5CLE - chains A and B of the 3 polymer chains in the assembly; structure by X-ray diffraction, 1.73 A resolution.

Chain A:
Molecule: AlkD
From: Bacillus cereus
Notes: EC 3.2.2.-
UniProtKB: R8GWR7 (R8GWR7_BACCE); residue numbers follow UniProt; this construct covers 1-237
Sequence (241 residues; row label = number of the first residue in the row; numbers below 1 keep their minus sign (Gly-3 is residue -3)):
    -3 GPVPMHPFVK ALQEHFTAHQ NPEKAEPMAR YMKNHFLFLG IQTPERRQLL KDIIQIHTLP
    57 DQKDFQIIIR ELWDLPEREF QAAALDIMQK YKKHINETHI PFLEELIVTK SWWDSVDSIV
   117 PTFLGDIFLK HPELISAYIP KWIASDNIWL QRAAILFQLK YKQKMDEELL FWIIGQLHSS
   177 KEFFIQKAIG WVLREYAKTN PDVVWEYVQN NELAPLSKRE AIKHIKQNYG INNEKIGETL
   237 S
Unresolved in the structure: -3 to -2, 230-237
Differences from the reference sequence: expression tag (-3 to 0)
From the paper describing this entry:
  - catalytic residues: Trp109, Trp187 (from molecular simulation)

Chain B:
Molecule: 12-nt DNA strand
Sequence (12 nucleotides; numbered 1 to 12; the number before each row is that of its first residue):
     1 CCCGAXAGTC CG
Modified positions: 3DR (1',2'-dideoxyribofuranose-5'-phosphate) at position 6
Small-molecule neighbours: 3-methyl-3H-purin-6-ylamine (ADK): DA5, 3DR_6, DA7

Interface between chain A and chain B:
Contacting residue pairs - 20 pairs, chain A then chain B:
  Tyr27(A) - DA7(B)  hydrogen bond to the base
  Tyr27(A) - DG8(B)  sugar contact
  Lys29(A) - DG8(B)  salt bridge to the phosphate
  Lys29(A) - DT9(B)  phosphate contact
  Trp109(A) - 3DR_6(B)  sugar contact
  Trp109(A) - DA7(B)  hydrogen bond to the phosphate
  Asp113(A) - 3DR_6(B)  sugar contact
  Arg148(A) - 3DR_6(B)  hydrogen bond to the phosphate
  Arg148(A) - DA7(B)  salt bridge to the phosphate
  Phe179(A) - DA7(B)  sugar contact
  Phe180(A) - DA7(B)  phosphate contact
  Lys183(A) - 3DR_6(B)  phosphate contact
  Lys183(A) - DA7(B)  salt bridge to the phosphate
  Trp187(A) - DA5(B)  phosphate contact
  Trp187(A) - 3DR_6(B)  sugar contact
  Arg190(A) - DA5(B)  salt bridge to the phosphate
  Arg190(A) - 3DR_6(B)  salt bridge to the phosphate
  Lys194(A) - DG4(B)  hydrogen bond to the phosphate
  Lys194(A) - DA5(B)  salt bridge to the phosphate
  His220(A) - DA5(B)  salt bridge to the phosphate
Also at the interface, not in a pair above, chain A (15 interface residues in all): Trp108, Glu191, Lys219

Overview:
The interface between chain A and chain B involves 15 residues on one side and 6 on the other, with 4 hydrogen
bonds and 7 salt bridges. Polar contacts include Tyr27(A)-DA7(B), Trp109(A)-DA7(B) and Arg148(A)-3DR_6(B).
Chain B binds 3-methyl-3H-purin-6-ylamine. The paper reports catalytic residues Trp109(A) and Trp187(A).
Chain A is AlkD (Bacillus cereus) and chain B is a 12-nt DNA strand; the structure, Alkylpurine DNA
glycosylase AlkD bound to DNA containing an abasic-site analog and a free 3-methyladenine nucleobase, was
determined by X-ray diffraction, deposited together with 5CL3, 5CL4, 5CL5, 5CL6, 5CL7, 5CL8 and 5 further
entries.
